PDB entry 1VQ9 | X-ray diffraction, 2.40 A resolution | chains 0 and B of the 32 polymer chains in the assembly

# Chain 0
Molecule: 23S ribosomal RNA
From: Haloarcula marismortui
Sequence (2922 nucleotides; each row starts with the number of its first residue):
     2 UUGGCUACUA UGCCAGCUGG UGGAUUGCUC GGCUCAGGCG CUGAUGAAGG ACGUGCCAAG
    62 CUGCGAUAAG CCAUGGGGAG CCGCACGGAG GCGAAGAACC AUGGAUUUCC GAAUGAGAAU
   122 CUCUCUAACA AUUGCUUCGC GCAAUGAGGA ACCCCGAGAA CUGAAACAUC UCAGUAUCGG
   182 GAGGAACAGA AAACGCAAUG UGAUGUCGUU AGUAACCGCG AGUGAACGCG AUACAGCCCA
   242 AACCGAAGCC CUCACGGGCA AUGUGGUGUC AGGGCUACCU CUCAUCAGCC GACCGUCUCG
   302 ACGAAGUCUC UUGGAACAGA GCGUGAUACA GGGUGACAAC CCCGUACUCG AGACCAGUAC
   362 GACGUGCGGU AGUGCCAGAG UAGCGGGGGU UGGAUAUCCC UCGCGAAUAA CGCAGGCAUC
   422 GACUGCGAAG GCUAAACACA ACCUGAGACC GAUAGUGAAC AAGUAGUGUG AACGAACGCU
   482 GCAAAGUACC CUCAGAAGGG AGGCGAAAUA GAGCAUGAAA UCAGUUGGCG AUCGAGCGAC
   542 AGGGCAUACA AGGUCCCUCG ACGAAUGACC GACGCGCGAG CGUCCAGUAA GACUCACGGG
   602 AAGCCGAUGU UCUGUCGUAC GUUUUGAAAA ACGAGCCAGG GAGUGUGUCU GCAUGGCAAG
   662 UCUAACCGGA GUAUCCGGGG AGGCACAGGG AAACCGACAU GGCCGCAGGG CUUUGCCCGA
   722 GGGCCGCCGU CUUCAAGGGC GGGGAGCCAU GUGGACACGA CCCGAAUCCG GACGAUCUAC
   782 GCAUGGACAA GAUGAAGCGU GCCGAAAGGC ACGUGGAAGU CUGUUAGAGU UGGUGUCCUA
   842 CAAUACCCUC UCGUGAUCUA UGUGUAGGGG UGAAAGGCCC AUCGAGUCCG GCAACAGCUG
   902 GUUCCAAUCG AAACAUGUCG AAGCAUGACC UCCGCCGAGG UAGUCUGUGA GGUAGAGCGA
   962 CCGAUUGGUG UGUCCGCCUC CGAGAGGAGU CGGCACACCU GUCAAACUCC AAACUUACAG
  1022 ACGCCGUUUG ACGCGGGGAU UCCGGUGCGC GGGGUAAGCC UGUGUACCAG GAGGGGAACA
  1082 ACCCAGAGAU AGGUUAAGGU CCCCAAGUGU GGAUUAAGUG UAAUCCUCUG AAGGUGGUCU
  1142 CGAGCCCUAG ACAGCCGGGA GGUGAGCUUA GAAGCAGCUA CCCUCUAAGA AAAGCGUAAC
  1202 AGCUUACCGG CCGAGGUUUG AGGCGCCCAA AAUGAUCGGG ACUCAAAUCC ACCACCGAGA
  1262 CCUGUCCGUA CCACUCAUAC UGGUAAUCGA GUAGAUUGGC GCUCUAAUUG GAUGGAAGUA
  1322 GGGGUGAAAA CUCCUAUGGA CCGAUUAGUG ACGAAAAUCC UGGCCAUAGU AGCAGCGAUA
  1382 GUCGGGUGAG AACCCCGACG GCCUAAUGGA UAAGGGUUCC UCAGCACUGC UGAUCAGCUG
  1442 AGGGUUAGCC GGUCCUAAGU CAUACCGCAA CUCGACUAUG ACGAAAUGGG AAACGGGUUA
  1502 AUAUUCCCGU GCCACUAUGC AGUGAAAGUU GACGCCCUGG GGUCGAUCAC GCUGGGCAUU
  1562 CGCCCAGUCG AACCGUCCAA CUCCGUGGAA GCCGUAAUGG CAGGAAGCGG ACGAACGGCG
  1622 GCAUAGGGAA ACGUGAUUCA ACCUGGGGCC CAUGAAAAGA CGAGCAUAGU GUCCGUACCG
  1682 AGAACCGACA CAGGUGUCCA UGGCGGCGAA AGCCAAGGCC UGUCGGGAGC AACCAACGUU
  1742 AGGGAAUUCG GCAAGUUAGU CCCGUACCUU CGGAAGAAGG GAUGCCUGCU CCGGAACGGA
  1802 GCAGGUCGCA GUGACUCGGA AGCUCGGACU GUCUAGUAAC AACAUAGGUG ACCGCAAAUC
  1862 CGCAAGGACU CGUACGGUCA CUGAAUCCUG CCCAGUGCAG GUAUCUGAAC ACCUCGUACA
  1922 AGAGGACGAA GGACCUGUCA ACGGCGGGGG UAACUAUGAC CCUCUUAAGG UAGCGUAGUA
  1982 CCUUGCCGCA UCAGUAGCGG CUUGCAUGAA UGGAUUAACC AGAGCUUCAC UGUCCCAACG
  2042 UUGGGCCCGG UGAACUGUAC AUUCCAGUGC GGAGUCUGGA GACACCCAGG GGGAAGCGAA
  2102 GACCCUAUGG AGCUUUACUG CAGGCUGUCG CUGAGACGUG GUCGCCGAUG UGCAGCAUAG
  2162 GUAGGAGACA CUACACAGGU ACCCGCGCUA GCGGGCCACC GAGUCAACAG UGAAAUACUA
  2222 CCCGUCGGUG ACUGCGACUC UCACUCCGGG AGGAGGACAC CGAUAGCCGG GCAGUUUGAC
  2282 UGGGGCGGUA CGCGCUCGAA AAGAUAUCGA GCGCGCCCUA UGGCUAUCUC AGCCGGGACA
  2342 GAGACCCGGC GAAGAGUGCA AGAGCAAAAG AUAGCUUGAC AGUGUUCUUC CCAACGAGGA
  2402 ACGCUGACGC GAAAGCGUGG UCUAGCGAAC CAAUUAGCCU GCUUGAUGCG GGCAAUUGAU
  2462 GACAGAAAAG CUACCCUAGG GAUAACAGAG UCGUCACUCG CAAGAGCACA UAUCGACCGA
  2522 GUGGCUUGCU ACCUCGAUGU CGGUUCCCUC CAUCCUGCCC GUGCAGAAGC GGGCAAGGGU
  2582 GAGGUUGUUC GCCUAUUAAA GGAGGUCGUG AGCUGGGUUU AGACCGUCGU GAGACAGGUC
  2642 GGCUGCUAUC UACUGGGUGU GUAAUGGUGU CUGACAAGAA CGACCGUAUA GUACGAGAGG
  2702 AACUACGGUU GGUGGCCACU GGUGUACCGG UUGUUCGAGA GAGCACGUGC CGGGUAGCCA
  2762 CGCCACACGG GGUAAGAGCU GAACGCAUCU AAGCUCGAAA CCCACUUGGA AAAGAGACAC
  2822 CGCCGAGGUC CCGCGUACAA GACGCGGUCG AUAGACUCGG GGUGUGCGCG UCGAGGUAAC
  2882 GAGACGUUAA GCCCACGAGC ACUAACAGAC CAAAGCCAUC AU
Unresolved in the structure: 2-9, 126-127, 715, 971-998, 1560, 1952-1963, 2137-2236, 2339-2343, 2665-2666, 2915-2923
Modified / non-standard residues: 1MA (6-hydro-1-methyladenosine-5'-monophosphate) at position 628, OMU (o2'-methyluridine 5'-monophosphate) at position 2587, OMG (o2'-methylguanosine-5'-monophosphate) at position 2588, UR3 (3-methyluridine-5'-monophoshate) at position 2619, PSU (pseudouridine-5'-monophosphate) at position 2621
Bound ions: Mg2+ site 1 near G28 (its only coordinating residue here); Sr2+ site 1: G33, C34, U457; Na+ site 1: C40, C443; Na+ site 2: G56, A59, G61; Sr2+ site 2: G84, C85 (shared with 1 residue of chain T); Sr2+ site 3: C85, A86, C87 (shared with 1 residue of chain T); Na+ site 3: U107, U108; Mg2+ site 2: U115, G118; Na+ site 4: C130, U146, G147; Na+ site 5: C141, G142; Sr2+ site 4: G147, A183 (shared with 1 residue of chain M); Mg2+ site 3: C162, U2276; 2 more K+ sites not listed; 71 more Mg2+ sites not listed; 59 more Na+ sites not listed; 87 more Sr2+ sites not listed
Ligand contacts: sparsomycin (SPS): A2486, C2487, G2540, U2541, UR3_2619, U2620, A2637

# Chain B
Molecule: 50S ribosomal protein L3P
From: Haloarcula marismortui
Amino-acid sequence (338 residues; row label = number of the first residue in the row; numbering starts at 0):
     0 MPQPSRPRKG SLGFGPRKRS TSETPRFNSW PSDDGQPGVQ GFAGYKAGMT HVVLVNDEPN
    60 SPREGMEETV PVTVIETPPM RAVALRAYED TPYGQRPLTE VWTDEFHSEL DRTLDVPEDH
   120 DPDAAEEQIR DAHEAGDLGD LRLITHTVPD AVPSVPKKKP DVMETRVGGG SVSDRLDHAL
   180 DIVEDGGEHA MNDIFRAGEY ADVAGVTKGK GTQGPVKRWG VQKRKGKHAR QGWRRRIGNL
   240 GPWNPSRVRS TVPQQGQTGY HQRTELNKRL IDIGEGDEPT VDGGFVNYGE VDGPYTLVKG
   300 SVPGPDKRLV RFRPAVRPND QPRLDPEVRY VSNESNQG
Unresolved in the structure: 0
Bound ions: Sr2+ site 1: Gln-230 (shared with G836(0), U2615(0) of chain 0); Na+ near Gln-230 (its only coordinating residue here); Sr2+ site 2: Asn-243, Ser-245; Sr2+ site 3: Arg-310 (shared with C2672(0) of chain 0); Mg2+ site 1: Asn-335 (shared with A2757(0) of chain 0); Mg2+ site 2 near Gly-337 (its only coordinating residue here)

# Interface between chain 0 and chain B
Pairs across the interface (338):
  G834(0) with Arg-229(B), phosphate contact
  U835(0) with Lys-226(B), phosphate contact; Arg-229(B), salt bridge to the phosphate; Gln-230(B), hydrogen bond to the phosphate
  G836(0) with Arg-229(B), phosphate contact; Gln-230(B), phosphate contact
  U837(0) with Gln-230(B), phosphate contact
  U1234(0) with Pro-244(B), base contact; Arg-246(B), hydrogen bond to the base; Arg-248(B), hydrogen bond to the sugar
  A1732(0) with Thr-211(B), hydrogen bond to the sugar; Gln-212(B), hydrogen bond to the sugar
  A1733(0) with Thr-211(B), hydrogen bond to the sugar; Gln-212(B), sugar contact; Gly-213(B), hydrogen bond to the phosphate; Gln-254(B), sugar contact
  C1734(0) with Gly-213(B), phosphate contact; Arg-234(B), salt bridge to the phosphate; Arg-235(B), hydrogen bond to the sugar
  C1735(0) with Gly-231(B), sugar contact; Trp-232(B), phosphate contact; Arg-233(B), hydrogen bond to the phosphate; Arg-234(B), hydrogen bond to the phosphate; Arg-235(B), sugar contact
  A1736(0) with Gly-231(B), phosphate contact; Arg-233(B), salt bridge to the phosphate
  C1750(0) with Lys-226(B), base contact
  G1751(0) with Lys-226(B), hydrogen bond to the base
  C1753(0) with Lys-226(B), base contact; Arg-229(B), hydrogen bond to the base
  A1754(0) with Arg-229(B), hydrogen bond to the sugar
  U2034(0) with Gly-225(B), hydrogen bond to the phosphate
  C2035(0) with Lys-224(B), phosphate contact; Gly-225(B), hydrogen bond to the phosphate
  C2036(0) with Lys-224(B), salt bridge to the phosphate
  C2037(0) with Lys-224(B), hydrogen bond to the phosphate
  A2038(0) with Gln-221(B), phosphate contact; Lys-222(B), hydrogen bond to the phosphate; Lys-224(B), salt bridge to the phosphate
  A2039(0) with Lys-222(B), phosphate contact; Arg-234(B), salt bridge to the phosphate
  C2065(0) with Arg-246(B), hydrogen bond to the phosphate
  C2066(0) with Pro-244(B), phosphate contact; Arg-246(B), salt bridge to the phosphate
  G2073(0) with Asn-243(B), base contact
  A2089(0) with Gln-254(B), base contact
  G2090(0) with Gln-253(B), hydrogen bond to the base; Gln-254(B), hydrogen bond to the sugar
  G2091(0) with Arg-235(B), phosphate contact; Leu-239(B), base contact; Gln-253(B), hydrogen bond to the base
  G2092(0) with Trp-232(B), hydrogen bond to the phosphate; Arg-235(B), salt bridge to the phosphate; Leu-239(B), phosphate contact
  G2093(0) with Asn-238(B), phosphate contact; Leu-239(B), hydrogen bond to the phosphate; Gly-240(B), sugar contact; Pro-241(B), hydrogen bond to the sugar; Trp-242(B), hydrogen bond to the sugar; Pro-244(B), hydrogen bond to the sugar; Ser-245(B), hydrogen bond to the base; Arg-246(B), base contact; Val-247(B), base contact
  G2094(0) with Trp-242(B), sugar contact; Ser-245(B), sugar contact
  A2096(0) with Trp-242(B), sugar contact
  G2544(0) with His-227(B), base contact
  U2545(0) with Gln-2(B), hydrogen bond to the phosphate
  U2546(0) with Gln-221(B), sugar contact; Ile-236(B), sugar contact; Gly-237(B), hydrogen bond to the sugar; Asn-238(B), base contact
  C2547(0) with Arg-5(B), salt bridge to the phosphate; Lys-8(B), phosphate contact; Val-220(B), phosphate contact; Gln-221(B), hydrogen bond to the phosphate; Asn-238(B), hydrogen bond to the base; Pro-252(B), phosphate contact
  C2548(0) with Arg-5(B), salt bridge to the phosphate; Arg-7(B), hydrogen bond to the phosphate; Lys-8(B), hydrogen bond to the phosphate; Pro-241(B), base contact; Arg-248(B), sugar contact; Thr-250(B), hydrogen bond to the sugar; Val-251(B), sugar contact; Pro-252(B), sugar contact
  C2549(0) with Arg-7(B), salt bridge to the phosphate; Arg-248(B), hydrogen bond to the sugar; Thr-250(B), sugar contact
  G2580(0) with Pro-6(B), phosphate contact
  U2581(0) with Ser-4(B), base contact; Arg-5(B), hydrogen bond to the phosphate; Pro-6(B), phosphate contact
  G2582(0) with Pro-3(B), phosphate contact; Ser-4(B), hydrogen bond to the phosphate
  A2583(0) with Pro-3(B), phosphate contact
  C2591(0) with Pro-1(B), phosphate contact
  G2606(0) with Pro-241(B), base contact; Asn-243(B), hydrogen bond to the sugar
  U2607(0) with Trp-242(B), stacking on the base; Asn-243(B), hydrogen bond to the phosphate
  G2609(0) with Asn-238(B), base contact; Gly-240(B), base contact; Pro-241(B), sugar contact; Trp-242(B), hydrogen bond to the sugar
  U2610(0) with Asn-238(B), base contact; Trp-242(B), phosphate contact
  G2613(0) with Arg-223(B), hydrogen bond to the sugar; Trp-232(B), sugar contact; Gly-237(B), base contact
  C2614(0) with Arg-223(B), hydrogen bond to the sugar; His-227(B), hydrogen bond to the sugar; Gln-230(B), phosphate contact; Trp-232(B), sugar contact
  U2615(0) with Lys-226(B), phosphate contact; His-227(B), sugar contact; Gln-230(B), phosphate contact
  G2616(0) with Lys-226(B), salt bridge to the phosphate
  A2653(0) with Arg-246(B), sugar contact; Val-247(B), hydrogen bond to the sugar
  C2654(0) with Val-247(B), sugar contact; Arg-248(B), hydrogen bond to the sugar; Ser-249(B), phosphate contact; Gln-253(B), hydrogen bond to the sugar
  U2655(0) with Arg-217(B), hydrogen bond to the sugar; Ser-249(B), phosphate contact; Gln-253(B), hydrogen bond to the sugar; Gln-254(B), hydrogen bond to the sugar
  G2656(0) with Pro-15(B), phosphate contact; Arg-16(B), hydrogen bond to the phosphate; Lys-17(B), phosphate contact; Arg-217(B), hydrogen bond to the phosphate; Gly-255(B), sugar contact; Gln-256(B), hydrogen bond to the sugar
  G2657(0) with Lys-17(B), phosphate contact; Arg-18(B), hydrogen bond to the phosphate; Gln-256(B), sugar contact
  G2658(0) with Arg-18(B), salt bridge to the phosphate
  G2668(0) with Asp-114(B), hydrogen bond to the base
  U2669(0) with Thr-112(B), hydrogen bond to the sugar; Leu-113(B), sugar contact; Asp-114(B), sugar contact
  G2670(0) with Arg-85(B), base contact; Thr-112(B), sugar contact; Leu-113(B), sugar contact; Val-161(B), sugar contact
  U2671(0) with Arg-25(B), salt bridge to the phosphate; Arg-85(B), hydrogen bond to the base; Ile-143(B), sugar contact; Val-161(B), phosphate contact; Met-162(B), phosphate contact; Glu-163(B), hydrogen bond to the sugar
  C2672(0) with Arg-25(B), salt bridge to the phosphate; Arg-85(B), sugar contact; Tyr-87(B), hydrogen bond to the sugar; Pro-96(B), sugar contact; Arg-141(B), hydrogen bond to the phosphate; Met-162(B), phosphate contact; Glu-163(B), hydrogen bond to the phosphate
  U2673(0) with Tyr-87(B), sugar contact; Gln-94(B), hydrogen bond to the sugar; Arg-141(B), salt bridge to the phosphate
  G2674(0) with Tyr-92(B), sugar contact; Gly-93(B), phosphate contact; Gln-94(B), hydrogen bond to the phosphate
  A2678(0) with Leu-11(B), hydrogen bond to the sugar; Gly-12(B), base contact
  G2679(0) with Leu-11(B), sugar contact; Gly-12(B), sugar contact
  A2680(0) with Pro-6(B), base contact
  A2681(0) with Ser-10(B), hydrogen bond to the base
  C2682(0) with Arg-316(B), salt bridge to the phosphate
  C2707(0) with Asn-59(B), phosphate contact
  G2708(0) with Glu-57(B), phosphate contact; Asn-59(B), sugar contact
  G2713(0) with Pro-6(B), sugar contact
  U2714(0) with Arg-7(B), phosphate contact; Lys-8(B), phosphate contact; Gly-9(B), hydrogen bond to the phosphate; Ser-10(B), hydrogen bond to the phosphate; Phe-13(B), sugar contact
  G2715(0) with Gly-9(B), phosphate contact; Ser-10(B), hydrogen bond to the phosphate; Phe-13(B), sugar contact; Arg-16(B), salt bridge to the phosphate; Arg-262(B), hydrogen bond to the sugar; Glu-264(B), hydrogen bond to the base
  G2716(0) with Thr-206(B), sugar contact; Arg-262(B), salt bridge to the phosphate; Ser-300(B), hydrogen bond to the base; Pro-302(B), sugar contact
  C2717(0) with Lys-45(B), hydrogen bond to the phosphate; Met-48(B), sugar contact; Thr-206(B), phosphate contact; Lys-207(B), hydrogen bond to the phosphate; Ser-300(B), sugar contact; Val-301(B), sugar contact; Pro-302(B), sugar contact; Gly-303(B), hydrogen bond to the phosphate
  C2718(0) with Lys-45(B), salt bridge to the phosphate; Met-48(B), sugar contact; Lys-207(B), salt bridge to the phosphate
  A2719(0) with Met-48(B), sugar contact; Thr-49(B), hydrogen bond to the sugar; His-50(B), hydrogen bond to the sugar; Pro-70(B), base contact; Asn-335(B), sugar contact
  U2756(0) with Gly-337(B), hydrogen bond to the phosphate
  A2757(0) with Val-285(B), phosphate contact; Asn-286(B), sugar contact; Asn-335(B), phosphate contact; Gln-336(B), phosphate contact; Gly-337(B), hydrogen bond to the phosphate
  G2758(0) with Val-285(B), phosphate contact; Asn-286(B), hydrogen bond to the phosphate
  C2759(0) with Lys-207(B), salt bridge to the phosphate; Lys-209(B), phosphate contact
  C2760(0) with Lys-209(B), salt bridge to the phosphate; Lys-216(B), salt bridge to the phosphate
  C2764(0) with Pro-70(B), sugar contact
  C2765(0) with Glu-264(B), base contact; Lys-267(B), hydrogen bond to the sugar; Gly-299(B), sugar contact; Ser-300(B), base contact
  A2766(0) with Leu-265(B), hydrogen bond to the sugar; Asn-266(B), sugar contact; Lys-267(B), sugar contact; Lys-298(B), salt bridge to the phosphate
  C2767(0) with Asn-266(B), hydrogen bond to the phosphate; Arg-316(B), hydrogen bond to the phosphate; Asn-318(B), hydrogen bond to the phosphate
  A2768(0) with Arg-316(B), hydrogen bond to the phosphate; Asn-318(B), hydrogen bond to the phosphate
  C2806(0) with Ser-28(B), hydrogen bond to the phosphate; Arg-316(B), sugar contact
  U2807(0) with Gly-12(B), base contact; Phe-13(B), sugar contact; Asn-27(B), hydrogen bond to the phosphate; Ser-28(B), phosphate contact; Thr-263(B), hydrogen bond to the phosphate; Arg-312(B), salt bridge to the phosphate
  U2808(0) with Gly-12(B), sugar contact; Phe-13(B), hydrogen bond to the sugar; Gly-14(B), hydrogen bond to the sugar; Asn-27(B), hydrogen bond to the phosphate; Gln-261(B), hydrogen bond to the phosphate; Arg-262(B), phosphate contact; Thr-263(B), hydrogen bond to the phosphate
  G2809(0) with Gly-14(B), sugar contact; Pro-15(B), sugar contact; Lys-17(B), phosphate contact; Gln-261(B), phosphate contact
  G2810(0) with Lys-17(B), salt bridge to the phosphate; Thr-20(B), hydrogen bond to the phosphate
  G2815(0) with Tyr-92(B), hydrogen bond to the base
  G2817(0) with Arg-95(B), sugar contact
  A2818(0) with Arg-95(B), sugar contact; Pro-96(B), hydrogen bond to the sugar
  C2819(0) with Arg-85(B), hydrogen bond to the base; Pro-96(B), sugar contact; Leu-97(B), phosphate contact; Thr-98(B), sugar contact; Glu-99(B), hydrogen bond to the sugar
  A2820(0) with Thr-98(B), phosphate contact; Glu-99(B), sugar contact; Trp-101(B), hydrogen bond to the sugar; His-119(B), phosphate contact
  C2821(0) with Asp-114(B), hydrogen bond to the sugar; Val-115(B), hydrogen bond to the sugar; Pro-116(B), sugar contact; Glu-117(B), phosphate contact; Asp-118(B), phosphate contact; His-119(B), salt bridge to the phosphate
  C2822(0) with Asp-114(B), sugar contact; Val-115(B), sugar contact; Pro-116(B), phosphate contact; Glu-117(B), hydrogen bond to the phosphate; Asp-118(B), hydrogen bond to the phosphate
  G2823(0) with Glu-117(B), phosphate contact
  A2827(0) with Asp-114(B), phosphate contact
  G2828(0) with Asp-114(B), phosphate contact
  U2837(0) with Glu-22(B), base contact; Val-154(B), base contact; Pro-155(B), base contact; Lys-156(B), base contact; Pro-304(B), sugar contact; Asp-305(B), sugar contact; Lys-306(B), salt bridge to the phosphate; Arg-307(B), hydrogen bond to the base
  A2838(0) with Lys-207(B), phosphate contact; Gly-208(B), hydrogen bond to the phosphate; Tyr-259(B), sugar contact; Arg-307(B), salt bridge to the phosphate
  C2839(0) with Arg-18(B), hydrogen bond to the phosphate; Gly-208(B), phosphate contact; Lys-209(B), hydrogen bond to the phosphate; Gly-210(B), hydrogen bond to the phosphate; Gln-256(B), hydrogen bond to the phosphate
  A2840(0) with Gly-210(B), phosphate contact; Thr-211(B), hydrogen bond to the phosphate
  G2842(0) with Arg-18(B), hydrogen bond to the base
  A2843(0) with Arg-18(B), hydrogen bond to the base
  C2844(0) with Tyr-259(B), sugar contact
  C2846(0) with Pro-155(B), sugar contact; Lys-156(B), phosphate contact; Lys-158(B), phosphate contact
  G2847(0) with Arg-111(B), salt bridge to the phosphate; Pro-155(B), sugar contact; Lys-156(B), phosphate contact; Lys-157(B), hydrogen bond to the phosphate; Lys-158(B), hydrogen bond to the phosphate
  G2848(0) with Arg-111(B), salt bridge to the phosphate; Lys-157(B), salt bridge to the phosphate
  G2851(0) with Lys-157(B), hydrogen bond to the phosphate
  A2852(0) with Lys-157(B), salt bridge to the phosphate
  U2853(0) with Pro-155(B), sugar contact
  G2860(0) with Gly-282(B), hydrogen bond to the base; Gln-336(B), base contact
  G2861(0) with Asp-281(B), hydrogen bond to the sugar; Gly-282(B), sugar contact; Ser-334(B), hydrogen bond to the sugar; Gln-336(B), hydrogen bond to the base
  G2862(0) with Ser-334(B), hydrogen bond to the phosphate; Gln-336(B), sugar contact; Gly-337(B), phosphate contact
  C2897(0) with Gly-282(B), base contact; Phe-284(B), sugar contact; Val-285(B), sugar contact; Asn-286(B), hydrogen bond to the sugar; Gln-336(B), hydrogen bond to the base
  G2898(0) with Gly-282(B), sugar contact; Phe-284(B), sugar contact; Asn-286(B), phosphate contact; Tyr-287(B), sugar contact; Gly-288(B), phosphate contact; Glu-289(B), sugar contact
  A2899(0) with Gly-288(B), phosphate contact; Glu-289(B), sugar contact
Interface residues without a listed pair, chain 0 (126 interface residues in all): A2095, U2539, G2712, C2720, G2845, G2863
Interface residues without a listed pair, chain B (146 interface residues in all): Ser-153, Val-215, His-260, Gly-283, Arg-310, Val-315, Glu-333

# In short
126 residues of chain 0 face 146 of chain B across their interface, with 122 hydrogen bonds, 34 salt bridges
and 1 aromatic stacking contact. Polar contacts include U1234(0)/Arg-246(B), G1751(0)/Lys-226(B) and
C1753(0)/Arg-229(B). Bound to chain 0: sparsomycin. G33(0), C34(0) and U457(0) coordinate Sr2+ site 1.
Here chain 0 is 23S ribosomal RNA and chain B is 50S ribosomal protein L3P, both from Haloarcula marismortui.
Entry 1VQ9 (The structure of CCA-PHE-CAP-BIO and the antibiotic sparsomycin bound to the large ribosomal
subunit of haloarcula ...) was determined by X-ray diffraction, deposited together with 1VQ4, 1VQ5, 1VQ8,
1VQK, 1VQL, 1VQM, 1VQO and 1VQP.
